Entry 3IQJ (X-ray diffraction, 1.15 A resolution); this record covers chains A and P.

== Chain A ==
Molecule: 14-3-3 protein sigma
Source organism: Homo sapiens
UniProt: P31947 (1433S_HUMAN); the construct has insertions or renumbered stretches relative to UniProt, so the offset changes along the chain: 1-33 = UniProt 1-33; 255-262 = UniProt 34-41; 42-231 = UniProt 42-231
Amino-acid sequence (236 residues; row label = number of the first residue in the row; numbers below 1 keep their minus sign (Gly-4 is residue -4)):
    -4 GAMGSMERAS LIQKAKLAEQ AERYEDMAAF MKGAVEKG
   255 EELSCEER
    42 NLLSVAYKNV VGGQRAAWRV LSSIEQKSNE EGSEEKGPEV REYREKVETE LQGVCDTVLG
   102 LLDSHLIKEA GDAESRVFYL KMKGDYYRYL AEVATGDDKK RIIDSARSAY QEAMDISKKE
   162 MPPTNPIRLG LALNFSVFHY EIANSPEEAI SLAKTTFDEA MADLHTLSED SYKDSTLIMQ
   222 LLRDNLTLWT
Differences from the reference sequence: expression tag (-4 to 0)
Modified positions: Cys259 (s-hydroxycysteine; CSO)
Swiss-Prot annotation at these positions:
  - site (Interaction with phosphoserine on interacting protein): Arg56, Arg129
  - modified residue (Phosphoserine): Ser5, Ser74
Ion coordination: Mg2+ site 1 near Glu2 (its only coordinating residue here); Mg2+ site 2 near Glu89 (its only coordinating residue here); Mg2+ site 3 near Glu188 (its only coordinating residue here)

== Chain P ==
Molecule: 10-mer peptide from RAF proto-oncogene serine/threonine-protein kinase
UniProt: P04049 (RAF1_HUMAN); numbering as in UniProt (aligned over 255-264)
Amino-acid sequence (10 residues; numbered 255 to 264; the number before each row is that of its first residue):
   255 QRSTSTPNVH
Unresolved in the structure: 263-264
Modified positions: Ser259 (phosphoserine; SEP)
Swiss-Prot annotation at these positions:
  - modified residue: Ser259 (Phosphoserine)

== How chain A and chain P interact ==
Residue-residue contacts - 27 pairs, chain A then chain P:
  Val46(A) - Asn262(P)
  Lys49(A) - Ser259(P)
  Lys49(A) - Thr260(P)
  Lys49(A) - Asn262(P)
  Asn50(A) - Asn262(P)  hydrogen bond
  Arg56(A) - Ser259(P)
  Lys122(A) - Thr260(P)  hydrogen bond
  Arg129(A) - Ser259(P)
  Tyr130(A) - Ser259(P)
  Gly171(A) - Thr260(P)  hydrogen bond (backbone-side chain)
  Leu174(A) - Thr258(P)
  Leu174(A) - Ser259(P)
  Leu174(A) - Thr260(P)
  Asn175(A) - Ser259(P)
  Asn175(A) - Thr260(P)  hydrogen bond (side chain-backbone)
  Val178(A) - Thr258(P)
  Tyr181(A) - Ser257(P)
  Glu182(A) - Ser257(P)  hydrogen bond
  Leu222(A) - Thr258(P)
  Leu222(A) - Ser259(P)
  Leu222(A) - Pro261(P)
  Asn226(A) - Ser257(P)
  Asn226(A) - Thr258(P)  hydrogen bond (side chain-backbone)
  Leu229(A) - Gln255(P)
  Leu229(A) - Arg256(P)
  Leu229(A) - Ser257(P)
  Trp230(A) - Ser257(P)  hydrogen bond
Interface residues without a listed pair, chain A (20 interface residues in all): Ser45, Arg60, Leu218

== In short ==
20 residues of chain A face 8 of chain P across their interface, with 7 hydrogen bonds. Polar pairs include
Asn50(A)-Asn262(P), Lys122(A)-Thr260(P) and Gly171(A)-Thr260(P).
Here chain A is 14-3-3 protein sigma (Homo sapiens) and chain P is a 10-mer peptide from RAF proto-oncogene
serine/threonine-protein kinase. Entry 3IQJ (Crystal Structure of human 14-3-3 sigma in Complex with Raf1
peptide (10mer)) was determined by X-ray diffraction together with 3O8I, 3NKX, 3IQU, 3IQV and 3CU8 from the
same study.
